8XKN - chains E and L of the 24 polymer chains in the assembly; structure by electron microscopy, 3.11 A resolution.

Chain E (and L):
Protein: a protein
Organism: Bacillus halotolerans
Notes: chain L of this document is another copy of the same molecule, construct and numbering; everything in this record applies to it too
Chain sequence (264 residues; each row starts with the number of its first residue):
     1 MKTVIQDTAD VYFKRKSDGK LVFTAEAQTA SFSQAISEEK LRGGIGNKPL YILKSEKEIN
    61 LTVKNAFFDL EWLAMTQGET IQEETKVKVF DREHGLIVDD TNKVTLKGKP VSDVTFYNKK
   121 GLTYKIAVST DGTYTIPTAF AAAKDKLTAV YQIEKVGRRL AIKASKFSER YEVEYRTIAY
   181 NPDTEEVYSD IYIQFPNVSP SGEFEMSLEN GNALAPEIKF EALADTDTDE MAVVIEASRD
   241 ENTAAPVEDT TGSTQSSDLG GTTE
Not modelled in the structure: 243-264

How chain E and chain L interact:
Residue-residue contacts - 15 pairs, chain E then chain L:
  Asp-7(E) with Ile-45(L); Gly-46(L)
  Thr-8(E) with Gly-44(L); Ile-45(L)
  Asp-10(E) with Ile-45(L)
  Ala-25(E) with Gly-44(L)
  Glu-26(E) with Gly-44(L); Leu-50(L)
  Ala-27(E) with Gly-43(L); Gly-44(L), hydrogen bond (backbone-backbone)
  Gln-28(E) with Arg-42(L), hydrogen bond (side chain-backbone)
  Ala-66(E) with Leu-41(L)
  Phe-67(E) with Leu-50(L), hydrophobic
  Arg-176(E) with Ile-45(L)
  Ala-213(E) with Leu-53(L), hydrophobic
Also at the interface, not in a pair above, chain E (13 interface residues in all): Ala-9, Thr-177

Overview:
The interface between chain E and chain L involves 13 residues on one side and 8 on the other, with 2 hydrogen
bonds. Polar pairs include Gln-28(E)/Arg-42(L) and Ala-27(E)/Gly-44(L).
Both chains are a protein (Bacillus halotolerans). Entry 8XKN (Cryo-EM structure of tail tube protein) was
determined by electron microscopy, deposited together with 8K98, 8K9A, 8W56 and 8WKN.
